PDB entry 8XV8 | X-ray diffraction, 2.05 A resolution | chains A and B

[Chain A]
Protein: E3 ubiquitin-protein ligase UHRF1
From: Homo sapiens
Notes: EC 2.3.2.27; fragment: PHD domain
UniProt: Q96T88 (UHRF1_HUMAN); residue numbers follow UniProt; this construct covers 298-367
Sequence (75 residues; row label = number of the first residue in the row):
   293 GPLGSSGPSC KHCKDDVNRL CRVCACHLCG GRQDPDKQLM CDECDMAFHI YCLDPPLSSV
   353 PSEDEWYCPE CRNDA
Not modelled in the structure: 293-294, 365-367
Differences from the reference sequence: expression tag (293-297)
Ion coordination: Zn2+ site 1: Cys-302, Cys-305, Cys-313, Cys-316; Zn2+ site 2: Cys-318, Cys-321, His-341, Cys-344; Zn2+ site 3: His-319, Glu-362 (shared with 2 residues of chain G); Zn2+ site 4: Cys-333, Cys-336, Cys-360, Cys-363
Swiss-Prot annotation at these positions:
  - zinc finger: Asn-310 to Asp-366 (PHD-type)
  - region (Histone H3R2me0 binding): Cys-333 to Asp-337, Pro-353 to Glu-355
  - site: Cys-316 (Histone H3K4me0 binding), Pro-327 (Histone H3R2me0 binding), Gln-330 (Histone H3R2me0 binding)
  - modified residue: Ser-298 (Phosphoserine)
  - mutagenesis: Ser-298 (S298A: Diminishes phosphorylation by PKA), Gln-330 (Q330A/K: Does not affect ability to bind histone H3 peptide), Asp-334 to Glu-335 (Abolishes binding to histone H3), Asp-334 (D334A: Impaired binding to histone H3), Asp-337 (D337A: Impaired binding to histone H3)

[Chain B]
Protein: Developmental pluripotency-associated protein 3
UniProt: Q6W0C5 (DPPA3_HUMAN); residues 75-121 here = UniProt positions 75-121
Sequence (47 residues; each row starts with the number of its first residue):
    75 EDEWLYSRRG VRTLLSVQRE KMARLRYMLL GGVRTHERRP TNKEPKG
Not modelled in the structure: 75-84, 110-121

[Chain A / chain B interface]
Pairs across the interface - 23 pairs, chain A then chain B:
  Ser-301(A) / Lys-95(B)  hydrogen bond
  Cys-316(A) / Leu-88(B)
  Pro-327(A) / Thr-87(B)
  Pro-327(A) / Leu-88(B)  hydrogen bond (backbone-backbone)
  Pro-327(A) / Leu-89(B)  hydrogen bond (backbone-backbone)
  Pro-327(A) / Gln-92(B)
  Asp-328(A) / Thr-87(B)
  Asp-328(A) / Leu-89(B)
  Gln-330(A) / Thr-87(B)
  Gln-330(A) / Leu-88(B)  hydrogen bond (backbone-backbone)
  Leu-331(A) / Val-85(B)  hydrophobic
  Leu-331(A) / Arg-86(B)
  Met-332(A) / Arg-86(B)  hydrogen bond (backbone-backbone)
  Met-332(A) / Thr-87(B)
  Met-332(A) / Leu-88(B)  hydrophobic
  Cys-333(A) / Arg-86(B)  hydrogen bond (backbone-side chain)
  Asp-334(A) / Arg-86(B)  salt bridge
  Asp-337(A) / Arg-86(B)  salt bridge
  Val-352(A) / Thr-87(B)
  Pro-353(A) / Val-85(B)
  Glu-355(A) / Val-85(B)  hydrogen bond (backbone-backbone)
  Asp-356(A) / Val-85(B)
  Trp-358(A) / Val-85(B)  hydrophobic
Interface residues without a listed pair, chain A (17 interface residues in all): Ala-317, Glu-357
Interface residues without a listed pair, chain B (8 interface residues in all): Val-91
Interface features reported in the paper:
  - pairs named by the authors: Ser-301(A)/Lys-95(B) (hydrogen bond)

[Summary]
Chain A and chain B form an interface of 17 and 8 residues respectively, with 7 hydrogen bonds and 2 salt
bridges. Polar pairs include Asp-334(A)/Arg-86(B), Asp-337(A)/Arg-86(B) and Ser-301(A)/Lys-95(B). The paper
describes a hydrogen bond between Ser-301(A) and Lys-95(B).
Here chain A is E3 ubiquitin-protein ligase UHRF1 (Homo sapiens) and chain B is Developmental
pluripotency-associated protein 3. Entry 8XV8 (Crystal structure of PHD domain of UHRF1 in complex with
hStella peptide (residues 75-121)) was determined by X-ray diffraction, deposited together with 8XV4, 8XV6 and
8XV7.
